6ZP6 - chains R and S of the 28 polymer chains in the assembly; structure by X-ray diffraction, 2.80 A resolution.

[Chain R]
Molecule: Proteasome subunit alpha type-5
Source organism: Saccharomyces cerevisiae S288C
Notes: EC 3.4.25.1
Reference sequence: P32379 (PSA5_YEAST); residues -7 to 252 here correspond to UniProt positions 1-260 (UniProt number = residue number + 8)
Chain sequence (260 residues; each row starts with the number of its first residue; numbers below 1 keep their minus sign (Met-7 is residue -7)):
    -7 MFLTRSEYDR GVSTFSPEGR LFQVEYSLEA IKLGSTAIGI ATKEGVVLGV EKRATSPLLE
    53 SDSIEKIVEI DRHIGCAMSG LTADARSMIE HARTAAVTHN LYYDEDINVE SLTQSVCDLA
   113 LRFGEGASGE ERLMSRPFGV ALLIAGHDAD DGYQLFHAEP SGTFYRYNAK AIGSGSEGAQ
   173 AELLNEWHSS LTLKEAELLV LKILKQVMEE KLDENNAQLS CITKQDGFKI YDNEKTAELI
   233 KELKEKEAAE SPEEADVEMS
Unresolved in the structure: -7 to 0, 118-124, 243-252

[Chain S]
Molecule: Proteasome subunit alpha type-6
Source organism: Saccharomyces cerevisiae S288C
Notes: EC 3.4.25.1
Reference sequence: P40302 (PSA6_YEAST); residues 0-233 here correspond to UniProt positions 1-234 (UniProt number = residue number + 1)
Chain sequence (234 residues; numbered 0 to 233; the number before each row is that of its first residue; numbering starts at 0):
     0 MFRNNYDGDT VTFSPTGRLF QVEYALEAIK QGSVTVGLRS NTHAVLVALK RNADELSSYQ
    60 KKIIKCDEHM GLSLAGLAPD ARVLSNYLRQ QCNYSSLVFN RKLAVERAGH LLCDKAQKNT
   120 QSYGGRPYGV GLLIIGYDKS GAHLLEFQPS GNVTELYGTA IGARSQGAKT YLERTLDTFI
   180 KIDGNPDELI KAGVEAISQS LRDESLTVDN LSIAIVGKDT PFTIYDGEAV AKYI
Unresolved in the structure: 0-2
UniProt features mapped onto this chain:
  - modified residue: Ser13 (Phosphoserine)
  - cross-link: Lys190 (Glycyl lysine isopeptide (Lys-Gly) (interchain with G-Cter in ubiquitin))

[Interface between chain R and chain S]
Contacting residue pairs (45; chain R residue first):
  Arg2(R) - Gly7(S)
  Ser5(R) - Arg125(S)
  Thr6(R) - Gly7(S)  hydrogen bond (side chain-backbone)
  Thr6(R) - Gln20(S)
  Phe7(R) - Gln20(S)  hydrogen bond (backbone-side chain)
  Phe7(R) - Tyr23(S)
  Phe7(R) - Ala24(S)  hydrophobic
  Phe7(R) - Arg125(S)
  Phe7(R) - Pro126(S)
  Ser8(R) - Tyr23(S)
  Pro9(R) - Tyr23(S)  hydrophobic
  Pro9(R) - Glu26(S)
  Glu10(R) - Glu26(S)
  Glu10(R) - Gln30(S)
  Gly11(R) - Tyr23(S)
  Gly11(R) - Ala27(S)
  Leu13(R) - Arg125(S)
  Gln106(R) - Arg81(S)  hydrogen bond
  Asp110(R) - Arg81(S)  salt bridge
  Leu113(R) - Pro78(S)  hydrophobic
  Leu113(R) - Asp79(S)
  Leu113(R) - Arg125(S)
  Ser153(R) - Pro78(S)
  Gly154(R) - Pro78(S)
  Thr155(R) - Gln59(S)
  Phe156(R) - Gln59(S)
  Tyr157(R) - Arg50(S)
  Tyr157(R) - Ala52(S)
  Tyr157(R) - Ser56(S)
  Tyr157(R) - Ser57(S)
  Tyr157(R) - Gln59(S)
  Arg158(R) - Ser56(S)
  Arg158(R) - Ser57(S)  hydrogen bond (backbone-backbone)
  Tyr159(R) - Ala52(S)
  Tyr159(R) - Asp53(S)
  Tyr159(R) - Leu55(S)
  Tyr159(R) - Ser56(S)
  Asn160(R) - Leu55(S)  hydrogen bond (backbone-backbone)
  Ala161(R) - Leu55(S)
  Gln172(R) - Asp53(S)  hydrogen bond
  Gln172(R) - Leu55(S)
  Leu175(R) - Leu55(S)
  Leu176(R) - Glu54(S)
  Leu176(R) - Leu55(S)  hydrophobic
  Trp179(R) - Leu55(S)  hydrophobic
Also at the interface, not in a pair above, chain R (27 interface residues in all): Gly3, Glu117
Also at the interface, not in a pair above, chain S (25 interface residues in all): Asp6, Asn51, Leu76, Gly123, Gly128

[In short]
Chain R and chain S form an interface of 27 and 25 residues respectively; the contacts include 6 hydrogen
bonds and 1 salt bridge. Polar contacts include Asp110(R)-Arg81(S), Thr6(R)-Gly7(S) and Phe7(R)-Gln20(S).
Chain R is Proteasome subunit alpha type-5 and chain S is Proteasome subunit alpha type-6, both from
Saccharomyces cerevisiae S288C; the structure, Yeast 20S proteasome in complex with glidobactin-like natural
product HB334, was determined by X-ray diffraction together with 6ZOU and 6ZP8 from the same study.
